Entry 2P37 (X-ray diffraction, 2.10 A resolution); this record covers chains A and B of the 4 polymer chains in the assembly.

== Chain A (and B) ==
Protein: Concanavalin A
Organism: Canavalia maritima
Notes: chain B of this document is another copy of the same molecule, construct and numbering; everything in this record applies to it too
Reference sequence: P81364 (CONA_CANMR); aligned to UniProt positions 1-237 over residues 1-237 (the alignment contains insertions or deletions, so no single offset holds)
Amino-acid sequence (237 residues; each row starts with the number of its first residue):
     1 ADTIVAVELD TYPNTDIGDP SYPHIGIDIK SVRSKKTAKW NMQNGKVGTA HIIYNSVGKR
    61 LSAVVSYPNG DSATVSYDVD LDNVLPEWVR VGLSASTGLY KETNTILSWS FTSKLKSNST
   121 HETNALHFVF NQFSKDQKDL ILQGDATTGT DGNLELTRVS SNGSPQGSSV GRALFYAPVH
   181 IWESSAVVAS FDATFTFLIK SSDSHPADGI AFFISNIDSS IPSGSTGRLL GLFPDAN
Not modelled in the structure: 120-122 (chain B: 119-121)
Metal / ion sites: Mn2+: E8, D10, D19; Ca2+: D10, Y12, N14, D19
Swiss-Prot annotation at these positions:
  - binding site (Mn(2+)): E8, D10, D19, H24
  - binding site (Ca(2+)): D10, Y12, N14, D19
  - binding site (a carbohydrate): Y12

== How chain A and chain B interact ==
Contacting residue pairs - 49 pairs, chain A then chain B:
  W88(A) with D136(B), hydrogen bond (side chain-backbone); Q137(B); K138(B); D139(B)
  R90(A) with Y176(B)
  T123(A) with V129(B); N131(B), hydrogen bond (backbone-side chain)
  N124(A) with V129(B); F130(B); N131(B); Q132(B), hydrogen bond (side chain-backbone)
  A125(A) with F128(B); V129(B), hydrogen bond (backbone-backbone)
  L126(A) with L126(B), hydrophobic; H127(B); F175(B), hydrophobic
  H127(A) with L126(B); H127(B), hydrogen bond (backbone-backbone)
  F128(A) with A125(B)
  V129(A) with T123(B); N124(B); A125(B), hydrogen bond (backbone-backbone)
  F130(A) with N124(B)
  N131(A) with E122(B); T123(B), hydrogen bond (side chain-backbone); N124(B), hydrogen bond (backbone-side chain)
  Q132(A) with N124(B), hydrogen bond (backbone-side chain); S185(B)
  S134(A) with H180(B)
  D136(A) with W88(B), hydrogen bond (backbone-side chain)
  Q137(A) with W88(B)
  K138(A) with W88(B); P178(B)
  D139(A) with W88(B); P178(B)
  F175(A) with L126(B), hydrophobic; A177(B), hydrophobic
  Y176(A) with R90(B); Y176(B), hydrophobic; A177(B), hydrophobic; P178(B)
  A177(A) with F175(B), hydrophobic; Y176(B), hydrophobic; A177(B), hydrophobic
  P178(A) with K138(B); D139(B); Y176(B)
  H180(A) with S134(B)
  I217(A) with K138(B)
Also at the interface, not in a pair above, chain A (24 interface residues in all): S185
Also at the interface, not in a pair above, chain B (25 interface residues in all): I217

== In short ==
The interface between chain A and chain B involves 24 residues on one side and 25 on the other; the contacts
include 10 hydrogen bonds. Polar pairs include W88(A)-D136(B), T123(A)-N131(B) and N124(A)-Q132(B).
Both chains are Concanavalin A (Canavalia maritima). Entry 2P37 (Crystal structure of a lectin from Canavalia
maritima seeds (CML) in complex with man1-3man-OMe) was determined by X-ray diffraction (same publication as
2P34, 2EF6, 2OVU, 2OW4 and 2P2K).
